Entry 1BMM (X-ray diffraction, 2.60 A resolution); this record covers chains L and H of the 3 polymer chains in the assembly.

# Chain L
Molecule: Alpha-thrombin
Organism: Homo sapiens
Notes: EC 3.4.21.5
UniProtKB: P00734 (THRB_HUMAN); residues 1-14 here correspond to UniProt positions 336-349 (UniProt number = residue number + 335)
Amino-acid sequence (36 residues; numbered 1 to 14 plus 22 insertion-coded residues; the number before each row is that of its first residue; a row labelled like 14A-14N holds insertion residues (14A, then the next letters in order)):
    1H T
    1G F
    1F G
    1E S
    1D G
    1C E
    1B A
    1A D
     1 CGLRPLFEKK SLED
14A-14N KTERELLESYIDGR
Disordered / not traced: 1H, 1G, 1F, 1E, 14K-14N
Swiss-Prot annotation at these positions:
  - site: Arg-14N (Cleavage)

# Chain H
Molecule: Alpha-thrombin
Organism: Homo sapiens
Notes: EC 3.4.21.5
UniProtKB: P00734 (THRB_HUMAN); the construct lacks a stretch of the UniProt sequence and is renumbered around it, so the offset changes along the chain: 16-36 = UniProt 364-384; 37-60 = UniProt 386-409; 61-77 = UniProt 419-435; 78-97 = UniProt 437-456; 7 more segments
Amino-acid sequence (259 residues; numbered 16 to 247 plus 28 insertion-coded residues; 1 number in that range is skipped by the numbering (no residue carries it; nothing is unmodelled there); the number before each row is that of its first residue; a row labelled like 60A-60I holds insertion residues (60A, then the next letters in order)):
    16 IVEGSDAEIG MSPWQVMLFR K
   36A S
    37 PQELLCGASL ISDRWVLTAA HCLL
60A-60I YPPWDKNFT
    61 ENDLLVRIGK HSRTRYE
   77A R
    78 NIEKISMLEK IYIHPRYNWR
   97A E
    98 NLDRDIALMK LKKPVAFSDY IHPVCLPDRE TA
129A-129C ASL
   130 LQAGYKGRVT GWGNLKETWT
149A-149E ANVGK
   150 GQPSVLQVVN LPIVERPVCK DSTRIRITDN MFCAG
  184A Y
   185 KP
186A-186D DEGK
   187 RGDACEGDSG GPFVMKSP
204A-204B FN
   205 NRWYQMGIVS WGE
   219 GCD
  221A R
   222 DGKYGFYTHV FRLKKWIQKV IDQFGE
Disordered / not traced: 247
Disulfide bonds: Cys-42/Cys-58, Cys-168/Cys-182, Cys-191/Cys-220
Small-molecule neighbours: bms-186282 (BM2; S-(R,R)]-4-[aminoiminomethyl)amino]-N-[[1-[3-hydroxy -2-[(2-naphthalenylsulfonyl)amino]-1-oxopropyl]-2-pyrrolidinyl] methyl]butanamide): His-57, Tyr-60A, Trp-60D, Glu-97A, Asn-98, Leu-99, Ile-174, Asp-189, Ala-190, Cys-191, Glu-192, Gly-193, Ser-195, Ser-214, Trp-215, Gly-216, Glu-217, Gly-219, Cys-220, Gly-226
Swiss-Prot annotation at these positions:
  - region: Ala-183 to Val-200 (High affinity receptor-binding region which is also known as the TP508 peptide)
  - active site (Charge relay system): His-57, Asp-102, Ser-195
  - glycosylation: Asn-60G (N-linked (GlcNAc...) (complex) asparagine)

# Interface between chain L and chain H
Inter-chain disulfides: Cys-1(L)/Cys-122(H)
Residue-residue contacts (62; chain L residue first):
  Cys-1(L) with Pro-120(H); Val-121(H); Cys-122(H), disulfide; Arg-206(H)
  Asp-1A(L) with His-119(H), salt bridge
  Ala-1B(L) with Arg-206(H), hydrogen bond (backbone-side chain)
  Gly-1D(L) with Ser-48(H); Phe-114(H); Pro-120(H)
  Gly-2(L) with Pro-120(H), hydrogen bond (backbone-backbone); Cys-122(H), hydrogen bond (backbone-side chain); Arg-206(H); Trp-207(H), hydrogen bond (backbone-backbone)
  Leu-3(L) with His-119(H), hydrogen bond (backbone-side chain); Asn-205(H); Arg-206(H)
  Arg-4(L) with Met-26(H), hydrogen bond (side chain-backbone); Pro-28(H); Trp-29(H); Arg-137(H); Trp-207(H)
  Pro-5(L) with Ser-115(H); Asp-116(H)
  Leu-6(L) with Ile-24(H); Gly-25(H); Asp-116(H); Tyr-117(H), hydrophobic
  Phe-7(L) with Glu-23(H); Ile-24(H); Gly-25(H); Met-26(H), hydrophobic
  Glu-8(L) with Lys-202(H), salt bridge; Asn-205(H); Trp-207(H), hydrogen bond
  Lys-9(L) with His-119(H)
  Asp-14(L) with Glu-23(H); Met-26(H); Arg-137(H), salt bridge
  Lys-14A(L) with Ser-20(H), hydrogen bond; Asp-21(H); Glu-23(H), hydrogen bond (backbone-side chain); Met-26(H); Val-157(H)
  Thr-14B(L) with Arg-137(H), hydrogen bond; Asn-159(H), hydrogen bond
  Glu-14C(L) with Arg-137(H); Lys-202(H), salt bridge
  Glu-14E(L) with Lys-135(H), salt bridge; Asn-159(H); Tyr-184A(H)
  Leu-14F(L) with Lys-135(H); Gly-136(H); Asn-159(H); Trp-207(H), hydrophobic
  Leu-14G(L) with Lys-202(H)
  Ser-14I(L) with Tyr-134(H); Lys-135(H), hydrogen bond (side chain-backbone)
  Tyr-14J(L) with Tyr-134(H), hydrophobic; Lys-135(H); Met-201(H); Lys-202(H), hydrogen bond (side chain-backbone); Pro-204(H), hydrophobic
Interface residues without a listed pair, chain L (22 interface residues in all): Glu-13
Interface residues without a listed pair, chain H (33 interface residues in all): Asp-49, Leu-129C, Gly-133

# Overview
22 residues of chain L face 33 of chain H across their interface; the contacts include 1 disulfide bond, 13
hydrogen bonds and 5 salt bridges. Among the polar pairs are Asp-1A(L)/His-119(H), Glu-8(L)/Lys-202(H) and
Glu-14E(L)/Lys-135(H). Bound to chain H: bms-186282.
Here chain L is Alpha-thrombin and chain H is Alpha-thrombin, both from Homo sapiens. Entry 1BMM (Human
alpha-thrombin complexed with
[S-(r*,r*)]-4-[(aminoiminomethyl)amino]-N-[[1-[3-hydroxy-2-[(2-naphthalenylsulfonyl)amino]-1-oxopropyl]-2-pyrrolidinyl]
methyl]butanamide (bms-186282)) was determined by X-ray diffraction together with 1BMN from the same study.
